1WBX - chains A and C of the 3 polymer chains in the assembly; structure by X-ray diffraction, 1.90 A resolution.

[Chain A]
Protein: H-2 class I histocompatibility antigen, D-B alpha chain
Organism: Mus musculus
Notes: fragment: extracellular domain, residues 25-300
Reference sequence: P01899 (HA11_MOUSE); residues 1-276 here correspond to UniProt positions 25-300 (UniProt number = residue number + 24)
Sequence (276 residues; numbered 1 to 276; the number before each row is that of its first residue):
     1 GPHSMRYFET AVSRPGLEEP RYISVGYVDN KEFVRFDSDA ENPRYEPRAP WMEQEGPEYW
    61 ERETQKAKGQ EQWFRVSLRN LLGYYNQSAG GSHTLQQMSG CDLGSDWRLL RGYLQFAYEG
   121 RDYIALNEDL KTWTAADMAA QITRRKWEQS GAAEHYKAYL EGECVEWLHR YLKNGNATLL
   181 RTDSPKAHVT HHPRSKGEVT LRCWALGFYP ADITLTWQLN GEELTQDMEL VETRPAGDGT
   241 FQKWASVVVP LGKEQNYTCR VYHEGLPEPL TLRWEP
Disordered / not traced: 1
Cystine bridges: Cys101-Cys164, Cys203-Cys259

[Chain C]
Protein: Influenza A peptide
Reference sequence: P26140 (HEMA_IAZIN); residues 1-10 here correspond to UniProt positions 468-477 (UniProt number = residue number + 467)
Sequence (10 residues; numbered 1 to 10; the number before each row is that of its first residue):
     1 SQLKNNAKEI

[Interface between chain A and chain C]
Pairs across the interface (50):
  Tyr7(A) - Ser1(C)  hydrogen bond (side chain-backbone)
  Tyr7(A) - Gln2(C)
  Glu9(A) - Gln2(C)
  Tyr22(A) - Gln2(C)
  Ser24(A) - Gln2(C)  hydrogen bond
  Tyr45(A) - Gln2(C)  hydrogen bond
  Glu63(A) - Ser1(C)  hydrogen bond
  Glu63(A) - Gln2(C)
  Lys66(A) - Ser1(C)  hydrogen bond
  Lys66(A) - Gln2(C)  hydrogen bond (side chain-backbone)
  Lys66(A) - Lys4(C)
  Gln70(A) - Leu3(C)
  Gln70(A) - Lys4(C)
  Gln70(A) - Asn5(C)  hydrogen bond (side chain-backbone)
  Trp73(A) - Asn5(C)
  Trp73(A) - Asn6(C)  hydrogen bond (side chain-backbone)
  Trp73(A) - Lys8(C)  hydrogen bond (side chain-backbone)
  Trp73(A) - Glu9(C)
  Trp73(A) - Ile10(C)  hydrophobic
  Val76(A) - Glu9(C)
  Ser77(A) - Glu9(C)
  Ser77(A) - Ile10(C)  hydrogen bond (side chain-backbone)
  Asn80(A) - Ile10(C)  hydrogen bond (side chain-backbone)
  Leu81(A) - Ile10(C)  hydrophobic
  Tyr84(A) - Ile10(C)  hydrogen bond (side chain-backbone)
  Gln97(A) - Leu3(C)
  Gln97(A) - Asn5(C)  hydrogen bond
  Ser99(A) - Leu3(C)
  Leu114(A) - Leu3(C)  hydrophobic
  Tyr123(A) - Ile10(C)
  Thr143(A) - Ile10(C)  hydrogen bond (side chain-backbone)
  Lys146(A) - Lys8(C)
  Lys146(A) - Glu9(C)  hydrogen bond (side chain-backbone)
  Lys146(A) - Ile10(C)  hydrogen bond (side chain-backbone)
  Trp147(A) - Lys8(C)  hydrogen bond (side chain-backbone)
  Trp147(A) - Glu9(C)  hydrogen bond (side chain-backbone)
  Trp147(A) - Ile10(C)  hydrophobic
  Ser150(A) - Lys8(C)
  Ala152(A) - Asn6(C)
  His155(A) - Lys4(C)  hydrogen bond (side chain-backbone)
  His155(A) - Asn5(C)
  His155(A) - Asn6(C)
  Tyr156(A) - Leu3(C)  hydrophobic
  Tyr156(A) - Asn5(C)
  Tyr156(A) - Asn6(C)  hydrogen bond (side chain-backbone)
  Tyr159(A) - Ser1(C)  hydrogen bond (side chain-backbone)
  Tyr159(A) - Gln2(C)
  Tyr159(A) - Leu3(C)  hydrogen bond (side chain-backbone)
  Trp167(A) - Ser1(C)
  Tyr171(A) - Ser1(C)  hydrogen bond (side chain-backbone)
Other interface residues (no listed pair), chain A (34 interface residues in all): Met5, Tyr59, Ala67, Phe74, Leu95, Phe116
Other interface residues (no listed pair), chain C (10 interface residues in all): Ala7

[In short]
The interface between chain A and chain C involves 34 residues on one side and 10 on the other; the contacts
include 23 hydrogen bonds. Among the polar pairs are Tyr7(A)-Ser1(C), Ser24(A)-Gln2(C) and Tyr45(A)-Gln2(C).
Here chain A is H-2 class I histocompatibility antigen, D-B alpha chain (Mus musculus) and chain C is
Influenza A peptide. Entry 1WBX (CRYSTAL STRUCTURES OF MURINE MHC CLASS I H-2 Db AND Kb MOLECULES IN COMPLEX
WITH CTL ...) was determined by X-ray diffraction (same publication as 1WBY and 1WBZ).
